Entry 7CF8 (X-ray diffraction, 2.21 A resolution); this record covers chains A and D of the 6 polymer chains in the assembly.

[Chain A (and D)]
Name: Fructokinase, PfkB
Organism: Mycobacterium marinum (strain ATCC BAA-535 / M)
Notes: chain D of this document is another copy of the same molecule, construct and numbering; everything in this record applies to it too
Reference sequence: B2HEF4 (B2HEF4_MYCMM); residue numbers follow UniProt; this construct covers 1-303
Amino-acid sequence (303 residues; numbered 1 to 303; the number before each row is that of its first residue):
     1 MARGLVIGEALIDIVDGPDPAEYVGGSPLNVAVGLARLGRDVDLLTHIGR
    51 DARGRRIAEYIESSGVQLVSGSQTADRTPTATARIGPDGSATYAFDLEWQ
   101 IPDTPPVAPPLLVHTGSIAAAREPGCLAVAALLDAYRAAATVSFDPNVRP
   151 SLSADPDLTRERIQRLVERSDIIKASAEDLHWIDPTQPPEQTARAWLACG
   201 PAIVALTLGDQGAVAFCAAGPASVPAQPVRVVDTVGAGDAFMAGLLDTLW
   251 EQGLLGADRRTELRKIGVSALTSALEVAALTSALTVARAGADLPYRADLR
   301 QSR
Unresolved in the structure: 17, 84-91, 151, 229-231, 293-303 (chain D: 85-91, 230-231, 292-303)

[Chain A / chain D interface]
Residue-residue contacts - 7 pairs, chain A then chain D:
  Glu123(A) - Leu127(D)
  Leu127(A) - Pro124(D)  hydrophobic
  Asp157(A) - Thr159(D)
  Leu158(A) - Thr159(D)
  Leu158(A) - Arg162(D)
  Glu161(A) - Arg162(D)  salt bridge
  Arg162(A) - Glu123(D)  salt bridge
Interface residues without a listed pair, chain A (7 interface residues in all): Pro124
Interface residues without a listed pair, chain D (6 interface residues in all): Asp157

[In short]
7 residues of chain A and 6 residues of chain D are in contact, with 2 salt bridges. Polar pairs include
Glu161(A)-Arg162(D) and Arg162(A)-Glu123(D).
Chain A and chain D are both Fructokinase, PfkB (Mycobacterium marinum (strain ATCC BAA-535 / M)); the
structure, PfkB(Mycobacterium marinum), was determined by X-ray diffraction together with 7FCA from the same
study.
